7WUE - chains C and D of the 3 polymer chains in the assembly; structure by X-ray diffraction, 3.20 A resolution.

== Chain C ==
Name: m31A7 Fab HEAVY CHAIN
Organism: Mus musculus
Notes: antibody fragment or engineered binder
Chain sequence (239 residues; numbered -16 to 222; the number before each row is that of its first residue; numbers below 1 keep their minus sign (Met-16 is residue -16)):
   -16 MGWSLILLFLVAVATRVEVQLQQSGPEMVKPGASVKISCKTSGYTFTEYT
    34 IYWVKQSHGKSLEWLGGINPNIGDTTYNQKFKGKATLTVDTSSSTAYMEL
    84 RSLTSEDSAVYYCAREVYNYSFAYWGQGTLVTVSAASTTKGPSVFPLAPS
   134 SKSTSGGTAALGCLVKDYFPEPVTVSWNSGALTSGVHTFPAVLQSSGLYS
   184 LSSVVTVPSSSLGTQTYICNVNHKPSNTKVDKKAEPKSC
Disordered / not traced: -16 to 0, 219-222
Disulfide bonds: Cys22-Cys96, Cys146-Cys202
Covalent attachments: glycan linked to Asn102

== Chain D ==
Name: m31A7 Fab LIGHT CHAIN
Organism: Mus musculus
Notes: antibody fragment or engineered binder
Chain sequence (240 residues; row label = number of the first residue in the row; numbers below 1 keep their minus sign (Met-19 is residue -19)):
   -19 MRVPAQLLGLLLLWLPGARCDIVMSQSPSSLAVSVGEKVTMSCKSSQSLL
    31 YSSNQKNYLAWYQQKLGQTPKLLIYWASSRESGVPDRFTGSGSGTDFTLT
    81 ISSVRAEDLAVYYCQQYYRYPLTFGVGTKLELKRTVAAPSVFIFPPSDEQ
   131 LKSGTASVVCLLNNFYPREAKVQWKVDNALQSGNSQESVTEQDSKDSTYS
   181 LSSTLTLSKADYEKHKVYACEVTHQGLSSPVTKSFNRGEC
Disordered / not traced: -19 to 0, 220
Disulfide bonds: Cys23-Cys94, Cys140-Cys200

== How chain C and chain D interact ==
Contacting residue pairs - 70 pairs, chain C then chain D:
  Tyr35(C) with Tyr100(D), hydrogen bond
  Gln39(C) with Gln44(D), hydrogen bond; Tyr93(D)
  Lys43(C) with Tyr93(D)
  Ser44(C) with Tyr93(D); Gly105(D); Val106(D)
  Leu45(C) with Pro50(D), hydrophobic; Tyr93(D), hydrophobic; Phe104(D), hydrophobic
  Glu46(C) with Phe104(D)
  Trp47(C) with Tyr100(D), hydrophobic; Pro101(D), hydrophobic; Leu102(D)
  Thr59(C) with Tyr100(D)
  Gln62(C) with Asp1(D)
  Tyr95(C) with Thr49(D)
  Asn102(C) with Trp56(D), hydrogen bond (backbone-side chain); Tyr97(D), hydrogen bond (backbone-side chain)
  Tyr103(C) with Leu52(D); Tyr55(D), hydrophobic; Glu61(D), hydrogen bond; Tyr97(D)
  Ser104(C) with Tyr42(D); Gln95(D); Tyr97(D); Leu102(D)
  Phe105(C) with Tyr42(D), hydrogen bond (backbone-side chain); Gln95(D); Leu102(D), hydrophobic; Phe104(D), hydrophobic
  Trp108(C) with Thr49(D); Pro50(D), hydrogen bond (side chain-backbone)
  Gly109(C) with Thr49(D)
  Gln110(C) with Thr49(D)
  Val127(C) with Glu129(D)
  Phe128(C) with Ser127(D); Glu129(D); Gln130(D)
  Pro129(C) with Ser127(D)
  Leu130(C) with Phe124(D); Val139(D), hydrophobic
  Ala131(C) with Phe124(D)
  Ser133(C) with Phe122(D); Ile123(D); Phe124(D)
  Lys135(C) with Phe122(D)
  Ala143(C) with Phe122(D), hydrophobic; Phe124(D); Leu141(D), hydrophobic
  Gly168(C) with Lys175(D)
  His170(C) with Asn143(D); Asn144(D); Thr170(D); Ser180(D), hydrogen bond
  Phe172(C) with Leu141(D), hydrophobic; Ser168(D); Thr170(D); Ser180(D); Leu181(D); Ser182(D)
  Pro173(C) with Ser168(D), hydrogen bond (backbone-side chain); Val169(D)
  Val175(C) with Ser168(D)
  Leu176(C) with Gln166(D)
  Gln177(C) with Gln166(D)
  Ser185(C) with Ser182(D), hydrogen bond
  Val187(C) with Leu141(D), hydrophobic
  Thr189(C) with Asn143(D)
  Lys215(C) with Glu129(D)
Other interface residues (no listed pair), chain C (45 interface residues in all): Val37, Tyr101, Pro132, Ser134, Leu144, Leu147, Lys149, Ser167, Thr171
Other interface residues (no listed pair), chain D (42 interface residues in all): Gln48, Ser120, Ser137, Glu167, Tyr179, Lys213

== Summary ==
45 residues of chain C and 42 residues of chain D are in contact, with 10 hydrogen bonds. Polar pairs include
Tyr35(C)-Tyr100(D), Gln39(C)-Gln44(D) and Asn102(C)-Trp56(D).
Chain C is m31A7 Fab HEAVY CHAIN and chain D is m31A7 Fab LIGHT CHAIN, both from Mus musculus; the structure,
Crystal structure of SARS-CoV-2 Receptor Binding Domain in complex with the monoclonal antibody m31A7, was
determined by X-ray diffraction, deposited together with 7WUH.
